PDB entry 7DAD | X-ray diffraction, 2.85 A resolution | chains C and E of the 6 polymer chains in the assembly

== Chain C ==
Name: Tubulin alpha-1B chain
Source organism: Sus scrofa
UniProt: Q2XVP4 (TBA1B_PIG); numbering as in UniProt (aligned over 1-451)
Chain sequence (451 residues; row label = number of the first residue in the row):
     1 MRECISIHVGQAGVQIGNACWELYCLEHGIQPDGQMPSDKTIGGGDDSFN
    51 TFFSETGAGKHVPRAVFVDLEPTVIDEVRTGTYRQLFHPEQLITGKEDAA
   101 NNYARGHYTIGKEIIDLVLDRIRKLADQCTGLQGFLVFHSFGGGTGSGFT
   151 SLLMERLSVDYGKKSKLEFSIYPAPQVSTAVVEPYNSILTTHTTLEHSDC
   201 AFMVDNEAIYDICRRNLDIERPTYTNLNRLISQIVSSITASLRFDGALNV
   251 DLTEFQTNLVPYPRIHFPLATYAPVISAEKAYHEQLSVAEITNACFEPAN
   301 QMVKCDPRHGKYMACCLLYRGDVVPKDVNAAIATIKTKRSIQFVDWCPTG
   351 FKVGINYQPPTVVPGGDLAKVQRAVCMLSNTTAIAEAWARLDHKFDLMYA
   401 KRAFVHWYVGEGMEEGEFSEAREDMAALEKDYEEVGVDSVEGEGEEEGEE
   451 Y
Unresolved in the structure: 441-451
Bound ions: Ca2+: Asp39, Thr41, Gly44, Glu55
Residues lining bound ligands: GTP (guanosine-5'-triphosphate): Gly10, Gln11, Ala12, Gln15, Ile16, Asp69, Asp98, Ala99, Ala100, Asn101, Ser140, Gly142, Gly143, Gly144, Thr145, Gly146, Ile171, Pro173, Val177, Ser178, Thr179, Glu183, Asn206, Tyr224, Leu227, Asn228, Ile231
Swiss-Prot annotation at these positions:
  - motif: Met1 to Cys4 (MREC motif)
  - active site: Glu254
  - binding site (GTP): Gly10, Gln11, Ala12, Gln15, Glu71, Ala99, Ser140, Gly143, Gly144, Thr145, Gly146, Thr179, Glu183, Asn206, Tyr224, Asn228, Leu252
  - binding site (Mg(2+)): Glu71
  - site: Tyr451 (Involved in polymerization)
  - modified residue: Lys40 (N6,N6,N6-trimethyllysine), Ser48 (Phosphoserine), Ser232 (Phosphoserine), Tyr282 (3'-nitrotyrosine), Arg339 (Omega-N-methylarginine), Ser439 (Phosphoserine), Glu443 (5-glutamyl polyglutamate), Glu445 (5-glutamyl polyglutamate), Tyr451 (3'-nitrotyrosine)
  - cross-link (Glycyl lysine isopeptide (Lys-Gly)): Lys326 (interchain with G-Cter in ubiquitin), Lys370 (interchain with G-Cter in ubiquitin)

== Chain E ==
Name: Stathmin-4
Source organism: Mus musculus
UniProt: P63042 (STMN4_MOUSE); residues 5-145 here correspond to UniProt positions 49-189 (UniProt number = residue number + 44)
Chain sequence (143 residues; each row starts with the number of its first residue):
     3 MADMEVIELNKCTSGQSFEVILKPPSFDGVPEFNASLPRRRDPSLEEIQK
    53 KLEAAEERRKYQEAELLKHLAEKREHEREVIQKAIEENNNFIKMAKEKLA
   103 QKMESNKENREAHLAAMLERLQEKDKHAEEVRKNKELKEEASR
Unresolved in the structure: 3-5, 29-43, 142-145
Construct notes: initiating methionine (3); expression tag (4)

== Chain C / chain E interface ==
Residue-residue contacts (32):
  His107(C) - Lys104(E)
  His107(C) - Met105(E)
  Tyr108(C) - Lys104(E)
  Tyr108(C) - Met105(E)  hydrophobic
  Tyr108(C) - Asn108(E)
  Thr109(C) - Arg112(E)
  Lys112(C) - Met105(E)
  Leu152(C) - Met105(E)  hydrophobic
  Glu155(C) - Leu101(E)
  Glu155(C) - Lys104(E)  salt bridge
  Arg156(C) - Leu101(E)
  Ser158(C) - Phe93(E)
  Ser158(C) - Ile94(E)
  Val159(C) - Ile94(E)
  Val159(C) - Ala97(E)  hydrophobic
  Val159(C) - Lys98(E)
  Gly162(C) - Ile94(E)
  Lys163(C) - Asn90(E)
  Lys163(C) - Phe93(E)
  Glu196(C) - Phe93(E)
  His197(C) - Phe93(E)
  Val409(C) - His115(E)
  Gly410(C) - Arg112(E)
  Gly410(C) - His115(E)  hydrogen bond (backbone-side chain)
  Glu411(C) - Asn108(E)
  Glu411(C) - Arg112(E)  salt bridge
  Gly412(C) - Asn108(E)  hydrogen bond (backbone-side chain)
  Gly412(C) - Asn111(E)  hydrogen bond (backbone-side chain)
  Gly412(C) - Arg112(E)
  Met413(C) - Asn108(E)
  Glu414(C) - Ser107(E)
  Glu414(C) - Asn111(E)  hydrogen bond
Also at the interface, not in a pair above, chain C (20 interface residues in all): Glu417

== Overview ==
The interface between chain C and chain E involves 20 residues on one side and 13 on the other; the contacts
include 4 hydrogen bonds and 2 salt bridges. Polar contacts include Glu155(C)-Lys104(E), Glu411(C)-Arg112(E)
and Gly410(C)-His115(E). Ligands of chain C: GTP.
Here chain C is Tubulin alpha-1B chain (Sus scrofa) and chain E is Stathmin-4 (Mus musculus). Entry 7DAD (EPD
in complex with tubulin) was determined by X-ray diffraction together with 7DAE and 7DAF from the same study.
